6HTP - chains S and T of the 28 polymer chains in the assembly; structure by X-ray diffraction, 3.00 A resolution.

== Chain S ==
Molecule: Proteasome subunit alpha type-6
Organism: Saccharomyces cerevisiae (strain ATCC 204508 / S288c)
Notes: EC 3.4.25.1
UniProtKB: P40302 (PSA6_YEAST); residues 0-233 here correspond to UniProt positions 1-234 (UniProt number = residue number + 1)
Sequence (234 residues; each row starts with the number of its first residue; numbering starts at 0):
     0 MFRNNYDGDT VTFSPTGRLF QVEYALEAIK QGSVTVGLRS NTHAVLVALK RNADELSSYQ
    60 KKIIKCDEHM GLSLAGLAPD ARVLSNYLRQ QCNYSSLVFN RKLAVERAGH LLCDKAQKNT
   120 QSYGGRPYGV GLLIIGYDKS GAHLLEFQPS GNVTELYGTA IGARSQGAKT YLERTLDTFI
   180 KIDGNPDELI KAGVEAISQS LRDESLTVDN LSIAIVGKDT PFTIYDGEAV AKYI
Unresolved in the structure: 0-2
UniProt features mapped onto this chain:
  - modified residue: Ser13 (Phosphoserine)
  - cross-link: Lys190 (Glycyl lysine isopeptide (Lys-Gly) (interchain with G-Cter in ubiquitin))

== Chain T ==
Molecule: Probable proteasome subunit alpha type-7
Organism: Saccharomyces cerevisiae (strain ATCC 204508 / S288c)
Notes: EC 3.4.25.1
UniProtKB: P21242 (PSA7_YEAST); residues -3 to 284 here correspond to UniProt positions 1-288 (UniProt number = residue number + 4)
Sequence (288 residues; each row starts with the number of its first residue; numbers below 1 keep their minus sign (Met-3 is residue -3)):
    -3 MTSIGTGYDL SNSVFSPDGR NFQVEYAVKA VENGTTSIGI KCNDGVVFAV EKLITSKLLV
    57 PQKNVKIQVV DRHIGCVYSG LIPDGRHLVN RGREEAASFK KLYKTPIPIP AFADRLGQYV
   117 QAHTLYNSVR PFGVSTIFGG VDKNGAHLYM LEPSGSYWGY KGAATGKGRQ SAKAELEKLV
   177 DHHPEGLSAR EAVKQAAKII YLAHEDNKEK DFELEISWCS LSETNGLHKF VKGDLLQEAI
   237 DFAQKEINGD DDEDEDDSDN VMSSDDENAP VATNANATTD QEGDIHLE
Unresolved in the structure: -3 to 1, 245-284
UniProt features mapped onto this chain:
  - modified residue: Thr-2 (N-acetylthreonine)

== How chain S and chain T interact ==
Pairs across the interface - 63 pairs, chain S then chain T:
  Asn4(S) with Leu6(T)
  Tyr5(S) with Asp5(T), hydrogen bond; Leu6(T), hydrophobic
  Thr9(S) with Arg126(T)
  Val10(S) with Gln19(T); Ser124(T); Val125(T); Arg126(T)
  Thr11(S) with Leu6(T); Gln19(T)
  Phe12(S) with Gln19(T), hydrogen bond (backbone-side chain); Tyr22(T); Ala23(T), hydrophobic; Ala26(T), hydrophobic; Leu77(T), hydrophobic; Arg126(T); Pro127(T)
  Ser13(S) with Tyr22(T)
  Pro14(S) with Tyr22(T), hydrophobic; Lys25(T)
  Thr15(S) with Lys25(T)
  Gly16(S) with Tyr22(T); Lys25(T); Ala26(T)
  Leu18(S) with Leu77(T), hydrophobic; Arg126(T)
  His109(S) with Arg82(T)
  Cys112(S) with Arg82(T)
  Asp113(S) with Arg82(T), salt bridge; Asn86(T)
  Gln116(S) with Pro79(T); Asp80(T); His83(T), hydrogen bond
  Thr119(S) with Arg126(T), hydrogen bond (backbone-side chain)
  Gln120(S) with His83(T); His119(T); Val125(T); Arg126(T), hydrogen bond (backbone-backbone); Phe128(T)
  Ser121(S) with Ser124(T)
  Tyr122(S) with Ser124(T), hydrogen bond (backbone-backbone)
  Ser149(S) with Pro79(T)
  Gly150(S) with Pro79(T)
  Asn151(S) with Ile78(T); Pro79(T)
  Thr153(S) with Leu55(T); Asn60(T)
  Glu154(S) with Val56(T); Lys59(T); Asn60(T), hydrogen bond (backbone-side chain)
  Leu155(S) with Leu54(T); Leu55(T); Val56(T)
  Tyr156(S) with Leu54(T), hydrogen bond (backbone-backbone); Leu55(T); Val56(T); Pro57(T)
  Gly157(S) with Leu54(T)
  Lys168(S) with Leu54(T)
  Leu171(S) with Leu54(T)
  Glu172(S) with Ser52(T); Lys53(T)
  Leu175(S) with Lys53(T)
Also at the interface, not in a pair above, chain S (34 interface residues in all): Arg38, Glu105, Phe178
Also at the interface, not in a pair above, chain T (30 interface residues in all): Asn123, Gly129

== Summary ==
34 residues of chain S and 30 residues of chain T are in contact, with 8 hydrogen bonds and 1 salt bridge.
Polar pairs include Asp113(S)-Arg82(T), Tyr5(S)-Asp5(T) and Phe12(S)-Gln19(T).
Here chain S is Proteasome subunit alpha type-6 and chain T is Probable proteasome subunit alpha type-7, both
from Saccharomyces cerevisiae (strain ATCC 204508 / S288c). Entry 6HTP (Yeast 20S proteasome with human beta2c
(S171G) in complex with 7) was determined by X-ray diffraction, deposited together with 6HTB, 6HTC, 6HTD,
6HTR, 6HUB, 6HUC and 30 further entries.
